6QG3 - chains K and M of the 16 polymer chains in the assembly; structure by electron microscopy, 9.40 A resolution (very low resolution: no residue pairs are listed; an interface is given only as per-side residue counts).

== Chain K ==
Name: Eukaryotic translation initiation factor 2 subunit alpha
Source organism: Saccharomyces cerevisiae (strain ATCC 204508 / S288c)
UniProtKB: P20459 (IF2A_YEAST); residues 1-304 here = UniProt positions 1-304
Chain sequence (304 residues; row label = number of the first residue in the row):
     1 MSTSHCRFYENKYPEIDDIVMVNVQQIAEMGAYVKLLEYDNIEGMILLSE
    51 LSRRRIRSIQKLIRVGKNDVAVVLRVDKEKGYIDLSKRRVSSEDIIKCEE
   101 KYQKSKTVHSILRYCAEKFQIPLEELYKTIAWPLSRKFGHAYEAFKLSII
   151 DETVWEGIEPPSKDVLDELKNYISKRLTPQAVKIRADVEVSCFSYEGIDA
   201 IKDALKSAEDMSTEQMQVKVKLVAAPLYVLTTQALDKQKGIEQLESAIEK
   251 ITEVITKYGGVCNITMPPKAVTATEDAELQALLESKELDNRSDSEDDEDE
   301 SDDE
Not modelled in the structure: 1-2, 55-57, 175-181, 211-217, 266-304
Modified positions: Ser-52 (phosphoserine; SEP)
Swiss-Prot annotation at these positions:
  - modified residue (Phosphoserine): Ser-52, Ser-292, Ser-294
  - mutagenesis: Ser-52 (S52A: Inhibits derepression of GCN4 expression in amino acid, purine, and glucose-starved cells; S52D: Weakly impairs derepression of GCN4 expression in amino acid-starved cells), Arg-64 (R64A: Alters the binding mode to the eIF2B complex; when associated with A-87), Lys-87 (K87A: Alters the binding mode to the eIF2B complex; when associated with A-64), Leu-205 (L205E: Abolishes binding to the eIF2 complex alpha subunit GCD11), Val-220 (V220E: Abolishes binding to the eIF2 complex alpha subunit GCD11. Does not affect its interaction with CDC123)

== Chain M ==
Name: Eukaryotic translation initiation factor 2 subunit gamma
Source organism: Saccharomyces cerevisiae (strain ATCC 204508 / S288c)
UniProtKB: P32481 (IF2G_YEAST); residue numbers follow UniProt; this construct covers 1-527
Chain sequence (527 residues; row label = number of the first residue in the row):
     1 MSDLQDQEPSIIINGNLEPVGEPDIVEETEVVAQETQETQDADKPKKKVA
    51 FTGLEEDGETEEEKRKREFEEGGGLPEQPLNPDFSKLNPLSAEIINRQAT
   101 INIGTIGHVAHGKSTVVRAISGVQTVRFKDELERNITIKLGYANAKIYKC
   151 QEPTCPEPDCYRSFKSDKEISPKCQRPGCPGRYKLVRHVSFVDCPGHDIL
   201 MSTMLSGAAVMDAALLLIAGNESCPQPQTSEHLAAIEIMKLKHVIILQNK
   251 VDLMREESALEHQKSILKFIRGTIADGAPIVPISAQLKYNIDAVNEFIVK
   301 TIPVPPRDFMISPRLIVIRSFDVNKPGAEIEDLKGGVAGGSILNGVFKLG
   351 DEIEIRPGIVTKDDKGKIQCKPIFSNIVSLFAEQNDLKFAVPGGLIGVGT
   401 KVDPTLCRADRLVGQVVGAKGHLPNIYTDIEINYFLLRRLLGVKTDGQKQ
   451 AKVRKLEPNEVLMVNIGSTATGARVVAVKADMARLQLTSPACTEINEKIA
   501 LSRRIEKHWRLIGWATIKKGTTLEPIA
Not modelled in the structure: 1-93, 129-131, 153-162, 364, 445-448, 520-527
Swiss-Prot annotation at these positions:
  - region: Gly-107 to Ser-114 (G1), Asn-135 to Lys-139 (G2), Asp-193 to Gly-196 (G3), Asn-249 to Asp-252 (G4), Ser-284 to Gln-286 (G5), Ala-515 to Ala-527 (Interacts with CDC123)
  - binding site (GTP): Ala-110 to Thr-115, Asn-249 to Asp-252, Ser-284 to Gln-286
  - modified residue: Thr-60 (Phosphothreonine), Ser-258 (Phosphoserine)
  - mutagenesis: Asn-135 (N135K: In SUI4; defective in ternary complex formation, correlating with a higher rate of dissociation from charged initiator-tRNA in the absence of GTP hydrolysis), Tyr-142 (Y142H: Reduces the affinity of eIF-2 for Met-tRNAi(Met) without affecting the k(off) value for guanine nucleotides), Thr-203 (T203A: Impairs eIF2 complex function. Reduces cell population growth; T203I/K: No effect on cell population growth), Ile-218 (I218A: No effect on cell population growth; I218L: Impairs eIF2 complex function. Strongly reduces cell population growth), Lys-250 (K250R: Increases the off-rate for GDP, without altering the apparent dissociation constant for Met-tRNAi(Met). Mimicks the function of the guanine nucleotide exchange factor eIF-2B), Val-281 (V281K: Impairs eIF2 complex formation by impairing binding to SUI3 but not SUI2. Reduces cell population growth; V281R: Abolishes binding to SUI3 but not to SUI2 or CDC123 ...), Ile-318 (I318L: Mildly impairs eIF2 complex function. No effect on cell population growth; I318M: Impairs binding to methionyl-initiator methionine tRNA and impairs eIF2 complex function ...), Lys-325 to Glu-331 (Disrupts binding to CDC123 and SUI2. Does not affect interaction with SUI3), Asp-403 (D403R: Abolishes binding to SUI2 but not to SUI3 or CDC123. Abolishes interactions with the eIF2B complex subunits GCD6 and GCD7. Decreases cell population growth), Pro-490 (P490S: Mildly impairs eIF2 complex function), Arg-504 (R504A: Disrupts binding to CDC123), Trp-509 (W509A: Disrupts binding to CDC123), 1 further mutagenesis entry in UniProt

== How chain K and chain M interact ==
At this resolution (9 A) residue pairs are not listed: 24 residues of chain K and 20 of chain M lie at the interface.

== Overview ==
24 residues of chain K and 20 residues of chain M are in contact. From UniProt: 5 mutagenesis sites on chain
K; 13 GTP-binding residues and 31 mutagenesis sites on chain M.
Chain K is Eukaryotic translation initiation factor 2 subunit alpha and chain M is Eukaryotic translation
initiation factor 2 subunit gamma, both from Saccharomyces cerevisiae (strain ATCC 204508 / S288c); the
structure, Structure of eIF2B-eIF2 (phosphorylated at Ser51) complex (model B), was determined by electron
microscopy together with 6QG0, 6QG1, 6QG2, 6QG5 and 6QG6 from the same study.
